PDB entry 1LTG | X-ray diffraction, 2.40 A resolution | chains H and C of the 7 polymer chains in the assembly

# Chain H
Molecule: Heat-labile enterotoxin
Organism: Escherichia coli
Notes: engineered mutation(s): ARG A 7 LYS
UniProtKB: P32890 (ELBP_ECOLI); residues 1-103 here correspond to UniProt positions 22-124 (UniProt number = residue number + 21)
Sequence (103 residues; row label = number of the first residue in the row):
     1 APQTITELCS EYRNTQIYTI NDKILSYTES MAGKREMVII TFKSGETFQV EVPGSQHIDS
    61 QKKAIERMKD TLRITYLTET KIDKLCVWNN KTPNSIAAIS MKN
Disulfides: Cys-9/Cys-86

# Chain C
Molecule: Heat-labile enterotoxin
Organism: Escherichia coli
Notes: engineered mutation(s): ARG A 7 LYS
UniProtKB: P06717 (ELAP_ECOLI); residues 192-240 here correspond to UniProt positions 210-258 (UniProt number = residue number + 18)
Sequence (49 residues; numbered 192 to 240; the number before each row is that of its first residue):
   192 RTITGDTCNE ETQNLSTIYL REYQSKVKRQ IFSDYQSEVD IYNRIRDEL
Disordered / not traced: 192-195, 237-240

# Chain H / chain C interface
Contacting residue pairs (7; chain H residue first):
  Lys-63(H) / Asn-234(C)  hydrogen bond (side chain-backbone)
  Asp-70(H) / Ser-228(C)
  Ile-74(H) / Asp-225(C)
  Ile-74(H) / Tyr-226(C)  hydrophobic
  Ile-74(H) / Ser-228(C)
  Thr-78(H) / Asp-225(C)
  Thr-78(H) / Tyr-226(C)
Other interface residues (no listed pair), chain H (5 interface residues in all): Arg-73
Other interface residues (no listed pair), chain C (5 interface residues in all): Arg-235

# In short
The chain H/chain C interface involves 5 residues from each chain; the contacts include 1 hydrogen bond. Its
one hydrogen-bonded contact is Lys-63(H)/Asn-234(C).
Here chain H is Heat-labile enterotoxin and chain C is Heat-labile enterotoxin, both from Escherichia coli.
Entry 1LTG (The ARG7LYS mutant of heat-labile enterotoxin exhibits great flexibility of active site loop 47-56
of the ...) was determined by X-ray diffraction.
